PDB entry 3IOG | X-ray diffraction, 1.41 A resolution | chain A

# Chain A
Molecule: Beta-lactamase
Source organism: Aeromonas hydrophila
Notes: EC 3.5.2.6
UniProt: P26918 (BLAB_AERHY); the author numbering skips numbers that UniProt does not, so the offset changes along the chain: 41-60 = UniProt 28-47; 67-100 = UniProt 48-81; 102-106 = UniProt 82-86; 108-131 = UniProt 87-110; 5 more segments
Chain sequence (227 residues; each row starts with the number of its first residue; note: 40 numbers in that range are skipped by the numbering (no residue carries them; nothing is unmodelled there)):
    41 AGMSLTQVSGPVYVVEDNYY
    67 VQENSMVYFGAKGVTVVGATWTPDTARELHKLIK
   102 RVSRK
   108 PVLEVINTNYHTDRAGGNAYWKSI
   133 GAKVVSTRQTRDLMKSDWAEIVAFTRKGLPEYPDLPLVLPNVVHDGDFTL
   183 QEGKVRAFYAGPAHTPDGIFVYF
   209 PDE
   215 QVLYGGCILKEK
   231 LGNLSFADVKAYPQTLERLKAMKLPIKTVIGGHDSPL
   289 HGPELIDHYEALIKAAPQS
Construct notes: engineered mutation Gly220 (Asn192 in P26918)
Metal / ion sites: Zn2+: Asp120, Cys221, His263 (together with SDF)
Small-molecule neighbours: SDF ([(R)-(2,4-dichlorophenyl)(sulfanyl)methyl]phosphonic acid): Val67, Trp87, Asp120, Phe156, Thr157, Gly160, Leu161, His196, Cys221, Lys224, Gly232, Asn233, His263
Curated features (UniProtKB/Swiss-Prot):
  - binding site (Zn(2+)): Asp120, Cys221, His263
  - binding site (substrate): Thr157, His196, Lys224, Asn233

# In short
Chain A binds compound SDF. Asp120, Cys221 and His263 form the Zn2+ site. From UniProt: 3 Zn2+-binding
residues and 4 substrate-binding residues.
Chain A is Beta-lactamase (Aeromonas hydrophila); the structure, Crystal structure of CphA N220G mutant with
inhibitor 18, was determined by X-ray diffraction, deposited together with 2WRS and 3IOF.
